Entry 4BF6 (X-ray diffraction, 1.82 A resolution); this record covers chain A.

Chain A:
Name: Carbonic anhydrase 2
From: Homo sapiens
Notes: EC 4.2.1.1
Reference sequence: P00918 (CAH2_HUMAN); the author numbering skips numbers that UniProt does not, so the offset changes along the chain: 2-125 = UniProt 2-125; 127-261 = UniProt 126-260
Chain sequence (259 residues; each row starts with the number of its first residue; note: 1 number in that range is skipped by the numbering (no residue carries it; nothing is unmodelled there)):
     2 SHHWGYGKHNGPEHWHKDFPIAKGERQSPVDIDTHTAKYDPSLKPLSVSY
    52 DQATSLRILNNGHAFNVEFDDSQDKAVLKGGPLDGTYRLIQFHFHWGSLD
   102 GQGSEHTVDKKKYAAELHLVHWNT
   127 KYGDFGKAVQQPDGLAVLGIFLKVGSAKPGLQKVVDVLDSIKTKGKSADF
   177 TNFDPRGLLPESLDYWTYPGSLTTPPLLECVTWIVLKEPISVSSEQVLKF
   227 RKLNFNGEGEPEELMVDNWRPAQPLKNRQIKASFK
Unresolved in the structure: 2-3
Ligand contacts: X0Q (5-[1-(3-cyanophenyl)-1,2,3-triazol-4-yl]thiophene-2-sulfonamide): Ile91, Gln92, His94, His96, Glu106, His119, Val121, Phe131, Val143, Ser197, Leu198, Thr199, Thr200, Trp209
Curated features (UniProtKB/Swiss-Prot):
  - active site: His64 (Proton donor/acceptor)
  - binding site (Zn(2+)): His94, His96, His119
  - binding site (substrate): Thr199, Thr200
  - site: Tyr7 (Fine-tunes the proton-transfer properties of H-64), Asn62 (Fine-tunes the proton-transfer properties of H-64), Asn67 (Fine-tunes the proton-transfer properties of H-64), Gln92 (Involved in the binding of some activators, including histamine and L-histidine)
  - modified residue: Ser2 (N-acetylserine), Ser166 (Phosphoserine), Ser173 (Phosphoserine)

Overview:
Bound to chain A: compound X0Q. UniProt lists active-site residue His64, 3 Zn2+-binding residues and
substrate-binding residues Thr199 and Thr200.
Chain A is Carbonic anhydrase 2 (Homo sapiens); the structure, Three dimensional structure of human carbonic
anhydrase II in complex with 5-(1-(3-Cyanophenyl)-1H-1,2,3-triazol-4-yl)thiophene-2- sulfonamide, was
determined by X-ray diffraction together with 4BF1 from the same study.
